Entry 3JZS (X-ray diffraction, 1.78 A resolution); this record covers chains A and P.

# Chain A
Name: E3 ubiquitin-protein ligase Mdm2
Organism: Homo sapiens
Notes: EC 6.3.2.-
UniProtKB: Q00987 (MDM2_HUMAN); residues 24-109 here = UniProt positions 24-109
Amino-acid sequence (86 residues; row label = number of the first residue in the row):
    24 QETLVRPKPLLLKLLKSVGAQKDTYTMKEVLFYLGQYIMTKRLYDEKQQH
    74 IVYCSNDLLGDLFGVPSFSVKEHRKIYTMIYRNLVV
Not modelled in the structure: 24-25, 109
Reported in the primary citation:
  - specificity-determining residues: Y100

# Chain P
Name: pDIQ peptide
Amino-acid sequence (12 residues; each row starts with the number of its first residue):
     1 ETFEHWWSQLLS

# How chain A and chain P interact
Contacting residue pairs - 24 pairs, chain A then chain P:
  K51(A) with L11(P), hydrogen bond (side chain-backbone)
  L54(A) with W7(P), hydrogen bond (backbone-side chain); L10(P); L11(P), hydrophobic
  F55(A) with L11(P)
  L57(A) with W7(P), hydrophobic
  G58(A) with F3(P); W7(P)
  I61(A) with F3(P), hydrophobic; W7(P), hydrophobic
  M62(A) with F3(P), hydrophobic; E4(P)
  Y67(A) with F3(P), hydrophobic
  Q72(A) with E1(P); T2(P); F3(P), hydrogen bond (side chain-backbone); W6(P)
  H73(A) with W6(P)
  V93(A) with F3(P), hydrophobic; W6(P); W7(P), hydrophobic
  K94(A) with W6(P)
  H96(A) with L10(P)
  I99(A) with L10(P), hydrophobic
Other interface residues (no listed pair), chain A (17 interface residues in all): V75, F91, Y100
Other interface residues (no listed pair), chain P (9 interface residues in all): S12
The authors on this interface:
  - pairs named by the authors: K51(A)-L11(P) (hydrogen bond), L54(A)-W7(P) (hydrogen bond)
  - interface residues, chain P: F3(P), W7(P), L10(P)

# Summary
17 residues of chain A face 9 of chain P across their interface, with 3 hydrogen bonds. Polar contacts include
K51(A)-L11(P), L54(A)-W7(P) and Q72(A)-F3(P). The paper describes hydrogen bonds between K51(A) and L11(P) and
L54(A) and W7(P). From the paper: interface residues F3(P), W7(P) and L10(P); the specificity determinant
Y100(A).
Chain A is E3 ubiquitin-protein ligase Mdm2 (Homo sapiens) and chain P is pDIQ peptide; the structure, Human
MDM2 liganded with a 12mer peptide inhibitor (pDIQ), was determined by X-ray diffraction, deposited together
with 3JZO, 3JZP, 3JZQ and 3JZR.
